Entry 9ECN (X-ray diffraction, 2.00 A resolution); this record covers chains A and B of the 6 polymer chains in the assembly.

[Chain A (and B)]
Protein: Methyl-coenzyme M reductase subunit alpha
From: Methanosarcina acetivorans C2A
Notes: EC 2.8.4.1; chain B of this document is another copy of the same molecule, construct and numbering; everything in this record applies to it too
Reference sequence: Q8THH1 (MCRA_METAC); residues 1001-1570 here correspond to UniProt positions 1-570 (UniProt number = residue number - 1000)
Chain sequence (570 residues; numbered 1001 to 1570; the number before each row is that of its first residue):
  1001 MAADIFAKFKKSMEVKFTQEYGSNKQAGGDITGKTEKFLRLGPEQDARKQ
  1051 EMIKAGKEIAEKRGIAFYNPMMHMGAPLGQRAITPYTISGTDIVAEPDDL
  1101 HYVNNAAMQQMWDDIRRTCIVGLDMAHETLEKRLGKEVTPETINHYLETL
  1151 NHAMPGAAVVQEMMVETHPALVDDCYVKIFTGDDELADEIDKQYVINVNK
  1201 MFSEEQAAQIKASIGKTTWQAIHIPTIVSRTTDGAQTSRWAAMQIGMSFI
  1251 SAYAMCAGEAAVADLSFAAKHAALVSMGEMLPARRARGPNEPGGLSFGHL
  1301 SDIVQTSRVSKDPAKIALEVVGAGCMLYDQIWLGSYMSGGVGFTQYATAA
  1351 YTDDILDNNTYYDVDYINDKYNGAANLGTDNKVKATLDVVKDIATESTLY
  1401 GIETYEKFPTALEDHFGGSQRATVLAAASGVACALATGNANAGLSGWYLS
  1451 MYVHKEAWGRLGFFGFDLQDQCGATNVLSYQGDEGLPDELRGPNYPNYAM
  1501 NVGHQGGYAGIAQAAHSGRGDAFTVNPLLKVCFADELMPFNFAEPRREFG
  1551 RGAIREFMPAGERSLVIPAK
Disordered / not traced: 1001, 1570
Modified positions: His1271 (N1-methylated histidine; MHS); Arg1285 (5-methyl-arginine; AGM); Gln1420 (2-methyl-glutamine; MGN); Gly1465 (thioglycin; GL3); Asp1470 (didehydroaspartate; DYA); Cys1472 (S-methylcysteine; SMC)
Metal / ion sites: factor 430 Ni: Gln1161 (together with SHT)
Small-molecule neighbours:
  - factor 430 (F43), molecule 1: Ala1157, Ala1158, Val1159, Val1160, Gln1161, Met1164, Val1165, Met1243, Gln1244, Met1247, Ile1250, Ala1257, Gly1258
  - factor 430 (F43), molecule 2: Gly1339, Gly1340, Val1341, Gly1342, Phe1343, Thr1344, Gln1345, Tyr1346, Phe1416, Gly1417, Gly1418, Gln1420, Gly1462, Phe1463
  - SHT (O-phosphono-N-{(2E)-7-[(2-sulfoethyl)dithio]hept-2-enoyl}-L-threonine): Gln1161, Arg1239, Lys1270, His1271
  - Coenzyme B (TP7): Arg1284, Arg1285, Leu1333, Met1337, Ser1338, Phe1343, Phe1463, Ala1499, Met1500, Asn1501, Val1502

[Interface between chain A and chain B]
Contacting residue pairs - 267 pairs, chain A then chain B:
  Lys1049(A) with Met1164(B), hydrogen bond (side chain-backbone); Val1165(B); Glu1166(B), salt bridge
  Glu1051(A) with His1168(B), salt bridge
  Met1052(A) with Glu1166(B); Thr1167(B); Pro1169(B)
  Gly1056(A) with Pro1169(B)
  Ile1059(A) with Pro1169(B); Ala1170(B), hydrophobic; Asp1173(B)
  Arg1063(A) with Asp1173(B), hydrogen bond (side chain-backbone); Cys1175(B), hydrogen bond (side chain-backbone); Tyr1176(B)
  Gly1064(A) with Gln1193(B)
  Ile1065(A) with Val1177(B); Lys1178(B); Gln1193(B); Tyr1194(B), hydrophobic; Leu1537(B), hydrophobic
  Ala1066(A) with Asn1151(B); Gln1193(B), hydrogen bond (backbone-side chain); Tyr1194(B)
  Phe1067(A) with Asn1151(B); His1152(B); Pro1155(B), hydrophobic; Pro1169(B); Val1172(B); Asp1173(B)
  Tyr1068(A) with His1152(B); Ala1157(B), hydrophobic; Glu1166(B), hydrogen bond; Pro1169(B), hydrophobic
  Asn1069(A) with His1152(B), hydrogen bond (backbone-side chain)
  Pro1070(A) with His1152(B)
  Met1072(A) with Glu1148(B); Thr1149(B); His1152(B); Ser1251(B)
  His1073(A) with Ala1158(B); Val1159(B), hydrogen bond (side chain-backbone); Val1160(B), hydrogen bond (side chain-backbone); Gln1161(B), hydrogen bond (side chain-backbone)
  Met1074(A) with Val1159(B), hydrogen bond (backbone-backbone); Val1160(B), hydrophobic; Ser1251(B)
  Leu1078(A) with Gln1161(B); Glu1162(B); Met1163(B); Met1164(B); Glu1166(B)
  Gly1079(A) with Glu1162(B), hydrogen bond (backbone-side chain)
  Gln1080(A) with Glu1162(B), hydrogen bond (backbone-side chain)
  Arg1081(A) with Glu1162(B), hydrogen bond (backbone-side chain); Met1163(B)
  Ala1082(A) with Met1163(B)
  Pro1097(A) with Val1165(B)
  Asp1098(A) with Val1165(B); Glu1166(B), hydrogen bond (side chain-backbone)
  His1101(A) with Thr1167(B)
  Tyr1102(A) with Val1228(B); Thr1231(B)
  Val1103(A) with Thr1167(B); Leu1171(B); Ile1227(B); Val1228(B), hydrophobic
  Asn1104(A) with Glu1166(B), hydrogen bond (side chain-backbone); Thr1167(B); His1168(B), hydrogen bond (side chain-backbone); Leu1171(B); Val1566(B)
  Gln1109(A) with Ile1227(B); Thr1231(B), hydrogen bond; Arg1563(B), hydrogen bond
  Trp1112(A) with Thr1231(B), hydrogen bond (side chain-backbone)
  Arg1116(A) with Arg1230(B), hydrogen bond (side chain-backbone); Thr1231(B), hydrogen bond (side chain-backbone); Thr1232(B), hydrogen bond (side chain-backbone)
  Glu1148(A) with Met1072(B)
  Thr1149(A) with Met1072(B)
  Asn1151(A) with Ile1065(B); Ala1066(B); Phe1067(B)
  His1152(A) with Phe1067(B); Tyr1068(B); Asn1069(B), hydrogen bond (side chain-backbone); Pro1070(B); Met1072(B)
  Pro1155(A) with Phe1067(B), hydrophobic
  Gly1156(A) with Gly1340(B); Val1341(B)
  Ala1157(A) with Tyr1068(B), hydrophobic; Val1341(B)
  Ala1158(A) with His1073(B); Val1341(B)
  Val1159(A) with His1073(B), hydrogen bond (backbone-side chain); Met1074(B), hydrogen bond (backbone-backbone)
  Val1160(A) with His1073(B), hydrogen bond (backbone-side chain); Met1074(B), hydrophobic
  Gln1161(A) with His1073(B), hydrogen bond (backbone-side chain); Leu1078(B)
  Glu1162(A) with Leu1078(B); Gly1079(B), hydrogen bond (side chain-backbone); Gln1080(B), hydrogen bond (side chain-backbone); Arg1081(B)
  Met1163(A) with Leu1078(B); Arg1081(B); Ala1082(B); Ile1083(B), hydrophobic; Gln1345(B), hydrogen bond (backbone-side chain)
  Met1164(A) with Lys1049(B), hydrogen bond (backbone-side chain); Leu1078(B)
  Val1165(A) with Lys1049(B); Pro1097(B); Asp1098(B); Val1341(B); Thr1344(B); Gln1345(B)
  Glu1166(A) with Lys1049(B), salt bridge; Met1052(B); Tyr1068(B), hydrogen bond; Leu1078(B); Asp1098(B), hydrogen bond (backbone-side chain); Asn1104(B), hydrogen bond (backbone-side chain)
  Thr1167(A) with Met1052(B); His1101(B); Val1103(B); Asn1104(B)
  His1168(A) with Glu1051(B), salt bridge; Met1052(B); Asn1104(B), hydrogen bond (backbone-side chain)
  Pro1169(A) with Met1052(B); Gly1056(B); Ile1059(B); Phe1067(B); Tyr1068(B), hydrophobic
  Ala1170(A) with Ile1059(B), hydrophobic
  Leu1171(A) with Val1103(B); Asn1104(B)
  Val1172(A) with Phe1067(B)
  Asp1173(A) with Ile1059(B); Arg1063(B), hydrogen bond (backbone-side chain); Phe1067(B)
  Cys1175(A) with Arg1063(B), hydrogen bond (backbone-side chain)
  Tyr1176(A) with Arg1063(B)
  Val1177(A) with Ile1065(B)
  Lys1178(A) with Ile1065(B)
  Gln1193(A) with Gly1064(B); Ile1065(B); Ala1066(B), hydrogen bond (side chain-backbone)
  Tyr1194(A) with Ile1065(B), hydrophobic; Ala1066(B)
  Ile1227(A) with Val1103(B); Gln1109(B); Arg1230(B)
  Val1228(A) with Tyr1102(B); Val1103(B), hydrophobic; Ser1335(B)
  Arg1230(A) with Arg1116(B), hydrogen bond (backbone-side chain); Ile1227(B); Arg1230(B); Thr1231(B), hydrogen bond; Arg1563(B)
  Thr1231(A) with Tyr1102(B); Gln1109(B); Trp1112(B), hydrogen bond (backbone-side chain); Arg1116(B), hydrogen bond (backbone-side chain); Arg1230(B), hydrogen bond; Tyr1336(B)
  Thr1232(A) with Arg1116(B), hydrogen bond (backbone-side chain); Ser1335(B); Tyr1336(B)
  Asp1233(A) with Arg1287(B), salt bridge; Tyr1336(B)
  Ala1235(A) with Arg1287(B)
  Gln1236(A) with Arg1287(B); Ser1335(B), hydrogen bond; Tyr1336(B), hydrogen bond (side chain-backbone); Ser1338(B), hydrogen bond (side chain-backbone)
  Arg1239(A) with Arg1284(B), hydrogen bond (side chain-backbone); Arg1285(B); Arg1287(B); Tyr1336(B); Met1337(B); Ser1338(B)
  Trp1240(A) with Ser1335(B); Ser1338(B), hydrogen bond (backbone-backbone); Gly1339(B); Gly1340(B)
  Met1243(A) with Ser1338(B); Gly1339(B)
  Gln1244(A) with Gly1340(B); Val1341(B)
  Ser1251(A) with Met1072(B); Met1074(B)
  Met1280(A) with Ala1283(B), hydrophobic; Ala1286(B), hydrophobic
  Ala1283(A) with Met1280(B), hydrophobic
  Arg1284(A) with Arg1239(B), hydrogen bond (backbone-side chain)
  Arg1285(A) with Arg1239(B)
  Ala1286(A) with Met1280(B), hydrophobic; Gly1288(B), hydrogen bond (backbone-backbone)
  Arg1287(A) with Asp1233(B), salt bridge; Ala1235(B); Gln1236(B); Arg1239(B)
  Gly1288(A) with Ala1286(B), hydrogen bond (backbone-backbone)
  Ser1335(A) with Val1228(B); Thr1232(B); Gln1236(B), hydrogen bond; Trp1240(B)
  Tyr1336(A) with Thr1231(B), hydrogen bond (side chain-backbone); Thr1232(B); Asp1233(B); Gln1236(B), hydrogen bond (backbone-side chain); Arg1239(B)
  Met1337(A) with Arg1239(B)
  Ser1338(A) with Gln1236(B), hydrogen bond (backbone-side chain); Arg1239(B); Trp1240(B), hydrogen bond (backbone-backbone); Met1243(B)
  Gly1339(A) with Trp1240(B); Met1243(B)
  Gly1340(A) with Gly1156(B); Trp1240(B); Gln1244(B)
  Val1341(A) with Gly1156(B); Ala1157(B); Ala1158(B); Val1165(B); Gln1244(B)
  Thr1344(A) with Val1165(B)
  Gln1345(A) with Met1163(B), hydrogen bond (side chain-backbone); Val1165(B)
  Leu1537(A) with Arg1063(B); Ile1065(B), hydrophobic
  Arg1555(A) with Leu1565(B), hydrogen bond (side chain-backbone); Val1566(B); Ile1567(B); Pro1568(B)
  Glu1556(A) with Pro1568(B)
  Phe1557(A) with Pro1568(B)
  Met1558(A) with Ile1567(B), hydrophobic; Pro1568(B)
  Pro1559(A) with Arg1563(B); Ile1567(B)
  Ala1560(A) with Arg1563(B), hydrogen bond (backbone-side chain)
  Glu1562(A) with Glu1562(B); Arg1563(B), salt bridge; Ser1564(B); Ile1567(B)
  Arg1563(A) with Gln1109(B), hydrogen bond; Arg1230(B); Pro1559(B); Ala1560(B), hydrogen bond (side chain-backbone); Glu1562(B), salt bridge
  Leu1565(A) with Arg1555(B)
  Val1566(A) with Asn1104(B); Arg1555(B)
  Ile1567(A) with Arg1555(B); Met1558(B), hydrophobic; Pro1559(B); Glu1562(B)
  Pro1568(A) with Arg1555(B); Glu1556(B); Phe1557(B); Met1558(B)
Interface residues without a listed pair, chain A (112 interface residues in all): Arg1048, Ala1055, Ile1083, Asp1113, His1145, Asp1174, Ser1229, Ile1331, Phe1416, Gly1561, Ser1564
Interface residues without a listed pair, chain B (110 interface residues in all): Arg1048, Ala1055, Asp1113, His1145, Ile1331, Phe1416, Gly1552

[Summary]
112 residues of chain A face 110 of chain B across their interface; the contacts include 62 hydrogen bonds and
8 salt bridges. Among the polar pairs are Lys1049(A)-Glu1166(B), Glu1051(A)-His1168(B) and
Asp1233(A)-Arg1287(B). Chain A binds factor 430, Coenzyme B and compound SHT.
Both chains are Methyl-coenzyme M reductase subunit alpha (Methanosarcina acetivorans C2A). Entry 9ECN (M.
acetivorans MCR containing a 2-methylglutamine modification) was determined by X-ray diffraction, deposited
together with 9CCB.
